PDB entry 3E47 | X-ray diffraction, 3.00 A resolution | chains B and C of the 28 polymer chains in the assembly

[Chain B]
Name: Proteasome component Y13
From: Saccharomyces cerevisiae
Notes: EC 3.4.25.1
Reference sequence: P23638 (PSA4_YEAST); the construct lacks a stretch of the UniProt sequence and is renumbered around it, so the offset changes along the chain: 4-63 = UniProt 2-61; 64-144 = UniProt 63-143; 145-200 = UniProt 145-200; 202-204 = UniProt 201-203; 2 more segments
Chain sequence (244 residues; numbered 4 to 239 plus 9 insertion-coded residues; 1 number in that range is skipped by the numbering (no residue carries it; nothing is unmodelled there); the number before each row is that of its first residue; a row labelled like 20A-20B holds insertion residues (20A, then the next letters in order)):
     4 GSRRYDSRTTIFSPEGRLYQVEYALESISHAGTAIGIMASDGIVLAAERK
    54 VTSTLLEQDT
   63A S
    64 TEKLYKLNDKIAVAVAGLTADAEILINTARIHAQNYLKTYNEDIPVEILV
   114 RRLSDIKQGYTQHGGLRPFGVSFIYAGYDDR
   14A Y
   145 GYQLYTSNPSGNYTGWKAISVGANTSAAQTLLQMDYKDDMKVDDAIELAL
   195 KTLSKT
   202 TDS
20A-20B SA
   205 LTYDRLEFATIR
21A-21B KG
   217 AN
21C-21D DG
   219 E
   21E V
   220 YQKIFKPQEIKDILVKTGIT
Swiss-Prot annotation at these positions:
  - cross-link (Glycyl lysine isopeptide (Lys-Gly)): Lys-101 (interchain with G-Cter in ubiquitin), Lys-199 (interchain with G-Cter in ubiquitin), Lys-225 (interchain with G-Cter in ubiquitin)

[Chain C]
Name: Proteasome component PRE6
From: Saccharomyces cerevisiae
Notes: EC 3.4.25.1
Reference sequence: P40303 (PSA7_YEAST); the construct lacks a stretch of the UniProt sequence and is renumbered around it, so the offset changes along the chain: 7-62 = UniProt 3-58; 63-143 = UniProt 60-140; 145-180 = UniProt 144-179; 182-203 = UniProt 184-205; 1 more segments
Chain sequence (241 residues; each row starts with the number of its first residue; note: 3 numbers in that range are skipped by the numbering (no residue carries them; nothing is unmodelled there); a row labelled like 18A-18D holds insertion residues (18A, then the next letters in order)):
     7 GYDRALSIFSPDGHIFQVEYALEAVKRGTCAVGVKGKNCVVLGCERRSTL
    57 KLQDTR
   62A I
    63 TPSKVSKIDSHVVLSFSGLNADSRILIEKARVEAQSHRLTLEDPVTVEYL
   113 TRYVAGVQQRYTQSGGVRPFGVSTLIAGFDP
   14A R
   144 D
   14B D
   145 EPKLYQTEPSGIYSSWSAQTIGRNSKTVREFLEKNY
18A-18D DRKE
   182 PPATVEECVKLTVRSLLEVVQT
   206 GAKNIEITVVKPDSDIVALSSEEINQYVTQIEQEKQEQ
Swiss-Prot annotation at these positions:
  - modified residue: Thr-63 (Phosphothreonine)

[Chain B / chain C interface]
Pairs across the interface (75):
  Arg-6(B) / Arg-10(C)  hydrogen bond (backbone-side chain)
  Asp-9(B) / Tyr-8(C)  hydrogen bond
  Asp-9(B) / Arg-10(C)  salt bridge
  Arg-11(B) / Arg-10(C)
  Thr-13(B) / Leu-12(C)
  Thr-13(B) / Arg-130(C)
  Ile-14(B) / Leu-12(C)  hydrophobic
  Ile-14(B) / Gln-23(C)
  Tyr-14A(B) / Arg-62(C)  hydrogen bond (backbone-side chain)
  Tyr-14A(B) / Ile-62A(C)  hydrophobic
  Phe-15(B) / Gln-23(C)
  Phe-15(B) / Tyr-26(C)
  Phe-15(B) / Ala-27(C)  hydrophobic
  Phe-15(B) / Leu-81(C)  hydrophobic
  Phe-15(B) / Arg-130(C)
  Phe-15(B) / Pro-131(C)
  Phe-15(B) / Gly-133(C)
  Ser-16(B) / Tyr-26(C)
  Pro-17(B) / Tyr-26(C)  hydrophobic
  Pro-17(B) / Glu-29(C)
  Glu-18(B) / Glu-29(C)
  Glu-18(B) / Arg-33(C)  hydrogen bond (backbone-side chain)
  Gly-19(B) / Tyr-26(C)
  Gly-19(B) / Glu-29(C)
  Gly-19(B) / Ala-30(C)
  Arg-20(B) / Arg-33(C)
  Leu-21(B) / Arg-130(C)
  Met-41(B) / Asp-60(C)
  Met-41(B) / Arg-62(C)
  Arg-114(B) / Arg-86(C)
  Ser-117(B) / Arg-86(C)  hydrogen bond (backbone-side chain)
  Asp-118(B) / Arg-86(C)  salt bridge
  Asp-118(B) / Ile-87(C)
  Gln-121(B) / Ala-83(C)
  Gln-121(B) / Asp-84(C)
  Gln-121(B) / Ile-87(C)
  Thr-124(B) / Arg-130(C)  hydrogen bond (backbone-side chain)
  Gln-125(B) / Tyr-123(C)
  Gln-125(B) / Gly-128(C)
  Gln-125(B) / Val-129(C)
  Gln-125(B) / Arg-130(C)  hydrogen bond (backbone-backbone)
  Gln-125(B) / Phe-132(C)
  His-126(B) / Gly-128(C)
  His-126(B) / Val-129(C)
  Gly-127(B) / Tyr-8(C)
  Gly-127(B) / Gly-128(C)  hydrogen bond (backbone-backbone)
  Gly-128(B) / Tyr-8(C)
  Tyr-146(B) / Arg-62(C)  hydrogen bond (backbone-side chain)
  Gln-147(B) / Ile-62A(C)
  Leu-148(B) / Ile-62A(C)
  Tyr-149(B) / Ile-62A(C)
  Ser-154(B) / Ala-83(C)
  Gly-155(B) / Ala-83(C)
  Gly-155(B) / Arg-86(C)  hydrogen bond (backbone-side chain)
  Asn-156(B) / Asn-82(C)
  Asn-156(B) / Ala-83(C)
  Asn-156(B) / Arg-86(C)
  Tyr-157(B) / Pro-64(C)
  Tyr-157(B) / Arg-86(C)
  Thr-158(B) / Thr-63(C)
  Gly-159(B) / Gln-59(C)
  Gly-159(B) / Asp-60(C)  hydrogen bond (backbone-backbone)
  Gly-159(B) / Ile-62A(C)
  Gly-159(B) / Thr-63(C)  hydrogen bond (backbone-side chain)
  Trp-160(B) / Leu-56(C)  hydrophobic
  Trp-160(B) / Leu-58(C)
  Trp-160(B) / Gln-59(C)
  Trp-160(B) / Asp-60(C)
  Lys-161(B) / Leu-58(C)  hydrogen bond (backbone-backbone)
  Lys-161(B) / Gln-59(C)
  Ala-162(B) / Leu-58(C)
  Gln-173(B) / Leu-58(C)
  Gln-177(B) / Lys-57(C)
  Gln-177(B) / Leu-58(C)
  Tyr-180(B) / Leu-58(C)  hydrophobic
Also at the interface, not in a pair above, chain B (41 interface residues in all): Glu-110, Leu-176

[Overview]
41 residues of chain B face 31 of chain C across their interface, with 13 hydrogen bonds and 2 salt bridges.
Polar pairs include Asp-9(B)/Arg-10(C), Asp-118(B)/Arg-86(C) and Arg-6(B)/Arg-10(C).
Chain B is Proteasome component Y13 and chain C is Proteasome component PRE6, both from Saccharomyces
cerevisiae; the structure, Crystal Structure of the Yeast 20S Proteasome in Complex with Homobelactosin C, was
determined by X-ray diffraction.
